Entry 8DE3 (electron microscopy, 3.30 A resolution); this record covers chains B and C of the 3 polymer chains in the assembly.

Chain B:
Molecule: 15B8 Fab heavy chain variable domain
From: Mus musculus
Notes: antibody fragment or engineered binder
Sequence (118 residues; numbered 20 to 137; the number before each row is that of its first residue):
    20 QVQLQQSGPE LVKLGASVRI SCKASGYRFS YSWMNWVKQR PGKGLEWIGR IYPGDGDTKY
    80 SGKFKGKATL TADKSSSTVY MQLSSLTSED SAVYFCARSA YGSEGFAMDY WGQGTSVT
Cystine bridges: Cys41-Cys115

Chain C:
Molecule: 15B8 Fab light chain variable domain
From: Mus musculus
Notes: antibody fragment or engineered binder
Sequence (110 residues; row label = number of the first residue in the row):
    21 DIVLTQSPAS LAVSLGQRAT ISCRASESVD NYGISFLNWF QQKPGQPPKL LIYAASNQGS
    81 GVPARFSGSG SGTYFSLNIH PMEEDDTAVY FCQQTKGVSW TFGGGTKVEI
Cystine bridges: Cys43-Cys112

How chain B and chain C interact:
Contacting residue pairs (36; chain B residue first):
  Val56(B) - Phe122(C)  hydrophobic
  Gln58(B) - Gln62(C)  hydrogen bond
  Gly63(B) - Phe111(C)
  Leu64(B) - Pro68(C)  hydrophobic
  Leu64(B) - Phe111(C)
  Leu64(B) - Phe122(C)
  Glu65(B) - Phe122(C)
  Trp66(B) - Gln113(C)
  Trp66(B) - Trp120(C)
  Trp66(B) - Phe122(C)
  Arg69(B) - Gly117(C)  hydrogen bond (side chain-backbone)
  Arg69(B) - Trp120(C)
  Ser80(B) - Asp21(C)
  Ser80(B) - Ser119(C)
  Ser80(B) - Trp120(C)
  Phe114(B) - Pro67(C)  hydrophobic
  Phe114(B) - Pro68(C)
  Ser118(B) - Trp120(C)
  Gly121(B) - Ile54(C)
  Ser122(B) - Ile54(C)
  Glu123(B) - Asn58(C)
  Glu123(B) - Tyr73(C)
  Glu123(B) - Ala74(C)
  Gly124(B) - Phe56(C)
  Gly124(B) - Asn58(C)
  Gly124(B) - Thr115(C)  hydrogen bond (backbone-side chain)
  Phe125(B) - Asn58(C)
  Phe125(B) - Thr115(C)
  Phe125(B) - Trp120(C)  hydrophobic
  Ala126(B) - Leu70(C)  hydrophobic
  Ala126(B) - Tyr73(C)  hydrophobic
  Met127(B) - Phe60(C)  hydrophobic
  Met127(B) - Leu70(C)
  Met127(B) - Gln113(C)
  Asp128(B) - Leu70(C)
  Trp130(B) - Pro68(C)  hydrogen bond (side chain-backbone)
Other interface residues (no listed pair), chain B (21 interface residues in all): Asn54, Gly131
Other interface residues (no listed pair), chain C (21 interface residues in all): Lys69, Lys116, Val118

In short:
Chain B and chain C each contribute 21 residues to their interface, with 4 hydrogen bonds. Polar contacts
include Gln58(B)-Gln62(C), Arg69(B)-Gly117(C) and Gly124(B)-Thr115(C).
Chain B is 15B8 Fab heavy chain variable domain and chain C is 15B8 Fab light chain variable domain, both from
Mus musculus; the structure, Native serotonin transporter in complex with 15B8 Fab antibody in the presence of
cocaine, was determined by electron microscopy.
